8H7Z - chains A and F of the 3 polymer chains in the assembly; structure by electron microscopy, 3.07 A resolution.

[Chain A]
Protein: Spike glycoprotein
Source organism: Severe acute respiratory syndrome coronavirus 2
Notes: fragment: rbd
Reference sequence: P0DTC2 (SPIKE_SARS2); residue numbers follow UniProt; this construct covers 332-528
Chain sequence (197 residues; each row starts with the number of its first residue):
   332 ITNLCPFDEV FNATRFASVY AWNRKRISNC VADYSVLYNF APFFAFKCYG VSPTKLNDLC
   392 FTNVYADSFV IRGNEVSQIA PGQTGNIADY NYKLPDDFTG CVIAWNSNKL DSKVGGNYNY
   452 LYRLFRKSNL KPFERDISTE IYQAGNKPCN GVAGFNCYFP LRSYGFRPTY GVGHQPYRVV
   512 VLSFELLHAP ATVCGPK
Cystine bridges: C336-C361, C379-C432, C391-C525, C480-C488
Construct notes: variant D339 (Gly in P0DTC2), F371 (Ser in P0DTC2), P373 (Ser in P0DTC2), F375 (Ser in P0DTC2), A376 (Thr in P0DTC2), N405 (Asp in P0DTC2), S408 (Arg in P0DTC2), N417 (Lys in P0DTC2), K440 (Asn in P0DTC2), N477 (Ser in P0DTC2), K478 (Thr in P0DTC2), A484 (Glu in P0DTC2), R493 (Gln in P0DTC2), R498 (Gln in P0DTC2), Y501 (Asn in P0DTC2), H505 (Tyr in P0DTC2)
Curated features (UniProtKB/Swiss-Prot):
  - region: N448 to F456 (Immunodominant HLA epitope recognized by the CD8+)
  - glycosylation: N343 (N-linked (GlcNAc...) (complex) asparagine)
  - natural variant: D339 (G339D: In strain: Omicron/BA.1, Omicron/BA.2 and 4 more; this construct carries the variant), R346 (R346K: In strain: Mu/B.1.621; R346T: In strain: Omicron/BQ.1.1, Omicron/XBB.1.5 and 1 more), L368 (L368I: In strain: Omicron/XBB.1.5, Omicron/EG.5.1), F371 (S371F: In strain: Omicron/BA.2, Omicron/BA.2.12.1 and 6 more; this construct carries the variant), P373 (S373P: In strain: Omicron/BA.1, Omicron/BA.2 and 7 more; this construct carries the variant), F375 (S375F: In strain: Omicron/BA.1, Omicron/BA.2 and 7 more; this construct carries the variant), A376 (T376A: In strain: Omicron/BA.2, Omicron/BA.2.12.1 and 5 more; this construct carries the variant), N405 (D405N: In strain: Omicron/BA.2, Omicron/BA.2.12.1 and 6 more; this construct carries the variant), S408 (R408S: In strain: Omicron/BA.2, Omicron/BA.2.12.1 and 6 more; this construct carries the variant), N417 (K417N: In strain: Beta/B.1.351, Omicron/BA.1 and 8 more; this construct carries the variant), K440 (N440K: In strain: Omicron/BA.1, Omicron/BA.2 and 7 more; this construct carries the variant), K444 (K444T: In strain: Omicron/BQ.1.1), 16 further natural variant entries in UniProt
  - mutagenesis: N343 (N343Q: Reduced viral infectivity), L452 (L452R: Increased resistance to neutralizing antibodies. Decreases HLA binding to NF9 epitope. Increased binding affinity to human ACE2), Y453 (Y453F: Decreased HLA binding to NF9 epitope. Increased binding affinity to human ACE2), A475 (A475V: Increased resistance to neutralizing antibodies), V483 (V483A: Increased resistance to neutralizing antibodies), F490 (F490L: Increased resistance to neutralizing antibodies and human covalescent sera neutralization), H519 (H519P: Increased resistance to human covalescent sera neutralization)
From the paper describing this entry:
  - mutagenesis - N460K: decreased binding to BA7535 (proposed by the authors, not directly observed)

[Chain F]
Protein: BA7535 fab
Source organism: Homo sapiens
Notes: antibody fragment or engineered binder
Chain sequence (453 residues; numbered 1 to 453; the number before each row is that of its first residue):
     1 EVQLVESGGG VVQPGRSLRL SCAASEFTFS SFAMHWVRQA PGKGLEWVAL ISYDGSNKYY
    61 ADSVKGRFTI SRDNSKNTLY LQMNSLRAED TAVYYCARVS YPLTKYYYGM DVWGQGTTVT
   121 VSSASTKGPS VFPLAPSSKS TSGGTAALGC LVKDYFPEPV TVSWNSGALT SGVHTFPAVL
   181 QSSGLYSLSS VVTVPSSSLG TQTYICNVNH KPSNTKVDKK VEPKSCDKTH TCPPCPAPEL
   241 LGGPSVFLFP PKPKDTLMIS RTPEVTCVVV DVSHEDPEVK FNWYVDGVEV HNAKTKPREE
   301 QYNSTYRVVS VLTVLHQDWL NGKEYKCKVS NKALPAPIEK TISKAKGQPR EPQVYTLPPS
   361 RDELTKNQVS LTCLVKGFYP SDIAVEWESN GQPENNYKTT PPVLDSDGSF FLYSKLTVDK
   421 SRWQQGNVFS CSVMHEALHN HYTQKSLSLS PGK
Disordered / not traced: 1, 225-453
Cystine bridges: C22-C96, C150-C206

[How chain A and chain F interact]
Contacting residue pairs - 21 pairs, chain A then chain F:
  T415(A) with Y106(F), hydrogen bond
  G416(A) with Y106(F)
  D420(A) with Y106(F), hydrogen bond
  Y421(A) with L103(F)
  L455(A) with Y101(F), hydrophobic
  F456(A) with P102(F); L103(F); T104(F)
  R457(A) with L103(F)
  K458(A) with L103(F)
  Y473(A) with S31(F); P102(F), hydrophobic; L103(F), hydrophobic
  A475(A) with F27(F); T28(F), hydrogen bond (backbone-side chain)
  F486(A) with V2(F), hydrophobic
  N487(A) with V2(F); R98(F)
  Y489(A) with R98(F); S100(F), hydrogen bond (side chain-backbone); P102(F)
Also at the interface, not in a pair above, chain A (17 interface residues in all): N417, G476, N477, R493
Also at the interface, not in a pair above, chain F (15 interface residues in all): E26, F32, K105, D111
Interface features reported in the paper:
  - specific contacts: T415(A)-Y106(F) (hydrogen bond), D420(A)-Y106(F) (hydrogen bond), Y421(A)-L103(F), A475(A)-T28(F) (hydrogen bond), N487(A)-R98(F), Y489(A)-R98(F) (hydrogen bond)
  - epitope / paratope residues, chain A: T415(A), D420(A), Y421(A), A475(A), F486(A), N487(A), Y489(A)
  - epitope / paratope residues, chain F: T28(F), R98(F), L103(F), Y106(F)

[In short]
Chain A and chain F form an interface of 17 and 15 residues respectively; the contacts include 4 hydrogen
bonds. Polar contacts include T415(A)-Y106(F), D420(A)-Y106(F) and A475(A)-T28(F). The paper describes
hydrogen bonds between T415(A) and Y106(F), D420(A) and Y106(F) and A475(A) and T28(F) among others; contacts
between Y421(A) and L103(F) and N487(A) and R98(F). The paper reports that N460K of chain A reduces binding to
BA7535; epitope/paratope residues T415(A), D420(A) and T28(F) among others.
Chain A is Spike glycoprotein (Severe acute respiratory syndrome coronavirus 2) and chain F is BA7535 fab
(Homo sapiens); the structure, Cryo-EM structure of SARS-CoV-2 BA.2 RBD in complex with BA7535 fab (local
refinement), was determined by electron microscopy together with 8H7L from the same study.
